4CVN - chains D and F; structure by X-ray diffraction, 2.12 A resolution.

# Chain D
Protein: Putative adenylate kinase
Source organism: Pyrococcus abyssi GE5
Notes: EC 2.7.4.3
UniProtKB: Q9UZK4 (KAD6_PYRAB); residue numbers follow UniProt; this construct covers 1-180
Amino-acid sequence (191 residues; row label = number of the first residue in the row; numbers below 1 keep their minus sign (Met-10 is residue -10)):
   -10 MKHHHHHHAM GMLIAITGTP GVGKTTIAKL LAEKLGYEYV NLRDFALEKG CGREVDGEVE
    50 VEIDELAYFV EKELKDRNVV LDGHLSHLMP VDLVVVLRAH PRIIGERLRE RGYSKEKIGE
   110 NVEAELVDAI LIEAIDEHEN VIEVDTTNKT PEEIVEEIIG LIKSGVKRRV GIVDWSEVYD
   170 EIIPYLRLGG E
Disordered / not traced: -10 to 0, 40-48, 61-65, 180
Sequence notes: expression tag (-10 to 0)
Ion coordination: Mg2+: Thr14 (together with ADP)
Residues lining bound ligands: ADP (adenosine-5'-diphosphate): Thr8, Pro9, Gly10, Val11, Gly12, Lys13, Thr14, Thr15, Arg96, Arg100, Lys138, Thr139, Pro140, Ile143
Curated features (UniProtKB/Swiss-Prot):
  - region: Asn30 to Val50 (NMP), Glu99 to Glu109 (LID)
  - binding site (ATP): Gly10, Gly12, Lys13, Thr14, Thr15, Arg100, Lys138
From the paper describing this entry:
  - binding site for ADP: Arg100

# Chain F
Protein: 30S ribosomal protein S11
Source organism: Pyrococcus abyssi GE5
UniProtKB: P62010 (RS11_PYRAB); residue numbers follow UniProt; this construct covers 1-137
Amino-acid sequence (137 residues; each row starts with the number of its first residue):
     1 MSEEQVNIKK KEKWGIAHIY SSYNNTIIHI TDITGAETIS RWSGGMVVKA DRDEPSPYAA
    61 MLAARRAAEE ALEKGIVGVH IRVRAPGGSK SKTPGPGAQA AIRALARAGL KIGRVEDVTP
   121 IPHDGTRPKG GRRGRRV
Disordered / not traced: 1-11, 130-137

# Chain D / chain F interface
Residue-residue contacts (81; chain D residue first):
  Pro9(D) - Pro122(F)
  Pro9(D) - His123(F)
  Pro9(D) - Asp124(F)
  Arg32(D) - Thr126(F)
  Glu49(D) - Arg127(F)
  Glu49(D) - Lys129(F)  salt bridge
  Val50(D) - Arg127(F)  hydrogen bond (backbone-backbone)
  Val50(D) - Pro128(F)
  Val50(D) - Lys129(F)
  His73(D) - Asp124(F)
  His73(D) - Gly125(F)
  His73(D) - Thr126(F)  hydrogen bond (side chain-backbone)
  Leu74(D) - Thr126(F)
  Leu74(D) - Pro128(F)  hydrophobic
  Leu77(D) - Ser89(F)
  Tyr102(D) - Asp124(F)
  Lys106(D) - His123(F)
  Lys106(D) - Asp124(F)  salt bridge
  Glu109(D) - Pro120(F)
  Glu109(D) - Ile121(F)  hydrogen bond (side chain-backbone)
  Glu109(D) - His123(F)
  Asn110(D) - Pro122(F)
  Asn110(D) - His123(F)  hydrogen bond (side chain-backbone)
  Glu112(D) - Arg84(F)  salt bridge
  Glu112(D) - Pro120(F)
  Ala113(D) - Pro120(F)
  Ala113(D) - Pro122(F)  hydrophobic
  Leu115(D) - Tyr20(F)  hydrophobic
  Leu115(D) - Ile27(F)  hydrophobic
  Val116(D) - Ser21(F)
  Val116(D) - Ser22(F)
  Val116(D) - Tyr23(F)
  Val116(D) - Pro86(F)
  Val116(D) - Pro120(F)  hydrophobic
  Asp117(D) - Ser22(F)
  Asp117(D) - Tyr23(F)  hydrogen bond (side chain-backbone)
  Asp117(D) - Asn24(F)  hydrogen bond
  Ile119(D) - Pro122(F)  hydrophobic
  Leu120(D) - Tyr23(F)  hydrophobic
  Ile121(D) - Tyr23(F)
  Ile121(D) - Pro86(F)  hydrophobic
  Ile121(D) - Gly87(F)
  Ile121(D) - Gly88(F)
  Glu122(D) - Ser89(F)
  Asp125(D) - Gly88(F)
  Asp125(D) - Ser89(F)  hydrogen bond (side chain-backbone)
  Asp125(D) - Lys90(F)  hydrogen bond (side chain-backbone)
  Asp125(D) - Ser91(F)  hydrogen bond (side chain-backbone)
  Glu126(D) - Ser89(F)  hydrogen bond
  Glu126(D) - Lys90(F)  hydrogen bond (side chain-backbone)
  Val159(D) - Tyr23(F)
  Gly160(D) - Tyr23(F)
  Gly160(D) - Asn24(F)
  Val162(D) - Asn24(F)  hydrogen bond (backbone-side chain)
  Asp163(D) - Asn24(F)
  Asp163(D) - Asn25(F)  hydrogen bond
  Asp163(D) - Glu54(F)
  Ser165(D) - Asn25(F)  hydrogen bond
  Ser165(D) - Ile27(F)
  Tyr168(D) - Tyr20(F)  hydrogen bond
  Tyr168(D) - Ile27(F)  hydrophobic
  Tyr168(D) - His29(F)  hydrogen bond
  Tyr168(D) - Arg41(F)
  Asp169(D) - Arg41(F)  salt bridge
  Ile172(D) - His29(F)
  Leu175(D) - Tyr20(F)
  Arg176(D) - Arg82(F)
  Arg176(D) - Arg84(F)  hydrogen bond (backbone-side chain)
  Arg176(D) - Val118(F)  hydrogen bond (side chain-backbone)
  Arg176(D) - Pro120(F)
  Leu177(D) - His18(F)
  Leu177(D) - Tyr20(F)
  Leu177(D) - His29(F)
  Leu177(D) - Gly35(F)
  Leu177(D) - Arg82(F)
  Gly178(D) - Thr34(F)
  Gly178(D) - Arg82(F)  hydrogen bond (backbone-side chain)
  Gly179(D) - Ile16(F)
  Gly179(D) - Ile33(F)
  Gly179(D) - Thr34(F)  hydrogen bond (backbone-backbone)
  Gly179(D) - Arg82(F)
Other interface residues (no listed pair), chain D (40 interface residues in all): Leu31, Ala35, Ile52, Ala118, Glu166
Other interface residues (no listed pair), chain F (35 interface residues in all): Thr119
The authors on this interface:
  - residue pairs: Tyr102(D)-Asp124(F)

# In short
40 residues of chain D and 35 residues of chain F are in contact, with 20 hydrogen bonds and 4 salt bridges.
Among the polar pairs are Glu49(D)-Lys129(F), Lys106(D)-Asp124(F) and Glu112(D)-Arg84(F). The paper describes
a contact between Tyr102(D) and Asp124(F). Ligands of chain D: ADP. The paper reports a binding site for ADP
at Arg100(D).
Here chain D is Putative adenylate kinase and chain F is 30S ribosomal protein S11, both from Pyrococcus
abyssi GE5. Entry 4CVN (Structure of the Fap7-Rps14 complex) was determined by X-ray diffraction together with
4CW7 from the same study.
